Entry 6V9L (X-ray diffraction, 1.70 A resolution); this record covers chains B and C of the 3 polymer chains in the assembly.

[Chain B]
Protein: Son of sevenless homolog 1
From: Homo sapiens
UniProtKB: Q07889 (SOS1_HUMAN); residues 566-1046 here = UniProt positions 566-1046
Chain sequence (482 residues; each row starts with the number of its first residue):
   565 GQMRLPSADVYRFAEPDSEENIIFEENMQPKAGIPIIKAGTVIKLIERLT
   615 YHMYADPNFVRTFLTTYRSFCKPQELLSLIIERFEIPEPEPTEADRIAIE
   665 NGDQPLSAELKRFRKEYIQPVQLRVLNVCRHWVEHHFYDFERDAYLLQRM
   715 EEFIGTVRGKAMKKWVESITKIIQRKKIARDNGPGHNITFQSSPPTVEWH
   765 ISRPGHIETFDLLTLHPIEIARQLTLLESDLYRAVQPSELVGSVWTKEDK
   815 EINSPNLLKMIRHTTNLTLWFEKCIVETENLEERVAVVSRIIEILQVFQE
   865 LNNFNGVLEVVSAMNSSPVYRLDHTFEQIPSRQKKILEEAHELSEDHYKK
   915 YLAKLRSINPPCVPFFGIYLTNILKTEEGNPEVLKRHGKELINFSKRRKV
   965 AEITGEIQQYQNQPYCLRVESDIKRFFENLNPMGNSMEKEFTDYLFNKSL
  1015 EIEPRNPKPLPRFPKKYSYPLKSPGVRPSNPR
Unresolved in the structure: 591-596, 744-750
Differences from the reference sequence: expression tag (565)
Residues lining bound ligands: QTJ (4-(3-chloro-4-fluorophenoxy)benzene-1-sulfonamide): Val852, Ile856, Val875, Met878, Asn879, Val883, Tyr884, Leu886, Thr889, Phe890, Ile893, Leu901, Glu902, His905

[Chain C]
Protein: GTPase HRas
From: Homo sapiens
UniProtKB: P01112 (RASH_HUMAN); residues 1-166 here = UniProt positions 1-166
Chain sequence (167 residues; each row starts with the number of its first residue; numbering starts at 0):
     0 GMTEYKLVVVGAGGVGKSALTIQLIQNHFVDEYDPTIEDSYRKQVVIDGE
    50 TCLLDILDTAGQEEYSAMRDQYMRTGEGFLCVFAINNTKSFEDIHQYREQ
   100 IKRVKDSDDVPMVLVGNKCDLAARTVESRQAQDLARSYGIPYIETSAKTR
   150 QGVEDAFYTLVREIRQH
Differences from the reference sequence: expression tag (0)
Metal / ion sites: Na+: Thr87, Thr124
Curated features (UniProtKB/Swiss-Prot):
  - region: His166 (Hypervariable region)
  - motif: Tyr32 to Tyr40 (Effector region)
  - binding site (GTP): Gly13 to Ala18, Val29 to Thr35, Ala59, Gly60, Asn116 to Asp119, Ser145 to Lys147
  - modified residue: Met1 (N-acetylmethionine), Thr2 (N-acetylthreonine), Cys118 (S-nitrosocysteine)
  - glycosylation: Thr35 (Microbial infection: O-linked (Glc) threonine)
  - natural variant: Gly12 (G12A: In CSTLO; G12C: In CSTLO; G12D: In CSTLO; G12E: In CSTLO; G12S: In CSTLO and CMEMS; G12V: In CSTLO, bladder carcinoma and CMEMS), Gly13 (G13C: In CSTLO; G13D: In CSTLO; G13R: In SFM), Gln22 (Q22K: In CMEMS), Glu37 (E37EE: In CSTLO), Thr58 (T58I: In CSTLO), Gln61 (Q61K: In NMTC2; Q61L: In melanoma), Glu63 (E63K: In CMEMS), Ser89 (S89C: Found in a patient with severe fetal hydrops and pleural effusion; uncertain significance), Lys117 (K117R: In CSTLO), Ala146 (A146T: In CSTLO; A146V: In CSTLO)
  - mutagenesis: Ser17 (S17N: Dominant negative. Prevents PLCE1 EGF-induced recruitment to plasma membrane. No effect on subcellular location of isoform 2), Asn26 (N26G: Loss of interaction with PLCE1; when associated with V-12), Val29 (V29A: No effect on interaction with PLCE1; when associated with V-12), Tyr32 (Y32F: Loss of interaction and recruitment to plasma membrane of PLCE1; when associated with V-12), Pro34 (P34G: No effect on interaction with PLCE1; when associated with V-12), Thr35 (T35S: Loss of interaction with PLCE1; when associated with V-12), Glu37 (E37G: No effect on interaction with PLCE1; when associated with V-12), Asp38 (D38N: No effect on interaction with PLCE1; when associated with V-12), Ser39 (S39C: No effect on interaction with PLCE1; when associated with V-12), Ala59 (A59T: Loss of GTPase activity and creation of an autophosphorylation site), Gln61 (Q61I: Moderately increased transformation of cultured cell lines; Q61R: Promotes interaction with SHOC2 and PP1C; Q61V: Strongly increased transformation of cultured cell lines), Ala83 (A83T: GTP-binding activity reduced by factor of 30), 4 further mutagenesis entries in UniProt

[Chain B / chain C interface]
Contacting residue pairs - 69 pairs, chain B then chain C:
  Trp809(B) - Gly60(C)  hydrogen bond (side chain-backbone)
  Thr810(B) - Gly13(C)
  Met824(B) - Tyr64(C)
  Ile825(B) - Glu63(C)
  Ile825(B) - Tyr64(C)
  Arg826(B) - Glu63(C)  salt bridge
  Thr828(B) - Tyr64(C)
  Thr829(B) - Glu63(C)  hydrogen bond (side chain-backbone)
  Thr829(B) - Tyr64(C)
  Thr829(B) - Ser65(C)
  Thr832(B) - Ala66(C)
  Val875(B) - Gln70(C)
  Ser876(B) - Met67(C)
  Ser876(B) - Gln70(C)
  Asn879(B) - Asp69(C)
  Asn879(B) - Gln70(C)
  Asn879(B) - Arg73(C)  hydrogen bond (backbone-side chain)
  Ser880(B) - Asp69(C)
  Ser880(B) - Arg73(C)
  Ser881(B) - Asp69(C)  hydrogen bond (backbone-side chain)
  Ser881(B) - Arg73(C)
  Ser881(B) - Arg102(C)
  Ser881(B) - Val103(C)
  Tyr884(B) - Arg73(C)
  His905(B) - Gln70(C)
  Ser908(B) - Gln70(C)  hydrogen bond
  His911(B) - Tyr40(C)
  His911(B) - Asp54(C)  salt bridge
  His911(B) - Ile55(C)
  Tyr912(B) - Met67(C)
  Tyr912(B) - Tyr71(C)  hydrogen bond
  Lys913(B) - Glu37(C)  salt bridge
  Phe929(B) - Gln61(C)
  Phe929(B) - Tyr64(C)  hydrophobic
  Phe929(B) - Met67(C)  hydrophobic
  Phe929(B) - Tyr71(C)
  Phe930(B) - Tyr64(C)
  Gly931(B) - Gln61(C)  hydrogen bond (backbone-side chain)
  Gly931(B) - Tyr64(C)  hydrogen bond (backbone-side chain)
  Leu934(B) - Gly60(C)
  Thr935(B) - Asp57(C)
  Thr935(B) - Thr58(C)  hydrogen bond (side chain-backbone)
  Thr935(B) - Ala59(C)  hydrogen bond (side chain-backbone)
  Thr935(B) - Gln61(C)  hydrogen bond
  Asn936(B) - Pro34(C)
  Asn936(B) - Thr35(C)
  Leu938(B) - Ser17(C)
  Leu938(B) - Ala59(C)
  Leu938(B) - Gly60(C)
  Lys939(B) - Ile21(C)
  Lys939(B) - Tyr32(C)
  Lys939(B) - Pro34(C)
  Lys939(B) - Asp57(C)  hydrogen bond (side chain-backbone)
  Thr940(B) - Pro34(C)
  Glu942(B) - Ser17(C)
  Glu942(B) - Ala18(C)
  Glu942(B) - Ile21(C)
  Gly943(B) - Ile21(C)
  Gly943(B) - Gln25(C)  hydrogen bond (backbone-side chain)
  Gly943(B) - Glu31(C)
  Gly943(B) - Tyr32(C)
  Asn944(B) - Glu31(C)
  Asn944(B) - Tyr32(C)  hydrogen bond (side chain-backbone)
  Pro945(B) - Asp30(C)
  Glu1002(B) - Ser65(C)
  Lys1003(B) - Gln95(C)  hydrogen bond
  Asp1007(B) - Arg102(C)  salt bridge
  Phe1010(B) - Arg102(C)
  Arg1019(B) - Asp105(C)  salt bridge
Other interface residues (no listed pair), chain B (46 interface residues in all): Lys814, Leu822, Leu833, Glu836, Pro882, Asp910, Ile932, Lys963, Thr1006
Other interface residues (no listed pair), chain C (36 interface residues in all): Gly12, Asp33, Leu56, Arg68

[Overview]
Chain B and chain C form an interface of 46 and 36 residues respectively, with 15 hydrogen bonds and 5 salt
bridges. Among the polar pairs are Arg826(B)-Glu63(C), His911(B)-Asp54(C) and Lys913(B)-Glu37(C). Ligands of
chain B: compound QTJ.
Here chain B is Son of sevenless homolog 1 and chain C is GTPase HRas, both from Homo sapiens. Entry 6V9L
(Expanding the Chemical Landscape of SOS1 Activators Using Fragment Based Methods) was determined by X-ray
diffraction, deposited together with 6V94, 6V9F, 6V9J, 6V9M and 6V9N.
